Entry 1KB3 (X-ray diffraction, 2.10 A resolution); this record covers chain A.

# Chain A
Protein: Alpha-amylase, pancreatic
Organism: Homo sapiens
Notes: EC 3.2.1.1
UniProt: P04746 (AMYP_HUMAN); residues 1-496 here correspond to UniProt positions 16-511 (UniProt number = residue number + 15)
Chain sequence (496 residues; each row starts with the number of its first residue):
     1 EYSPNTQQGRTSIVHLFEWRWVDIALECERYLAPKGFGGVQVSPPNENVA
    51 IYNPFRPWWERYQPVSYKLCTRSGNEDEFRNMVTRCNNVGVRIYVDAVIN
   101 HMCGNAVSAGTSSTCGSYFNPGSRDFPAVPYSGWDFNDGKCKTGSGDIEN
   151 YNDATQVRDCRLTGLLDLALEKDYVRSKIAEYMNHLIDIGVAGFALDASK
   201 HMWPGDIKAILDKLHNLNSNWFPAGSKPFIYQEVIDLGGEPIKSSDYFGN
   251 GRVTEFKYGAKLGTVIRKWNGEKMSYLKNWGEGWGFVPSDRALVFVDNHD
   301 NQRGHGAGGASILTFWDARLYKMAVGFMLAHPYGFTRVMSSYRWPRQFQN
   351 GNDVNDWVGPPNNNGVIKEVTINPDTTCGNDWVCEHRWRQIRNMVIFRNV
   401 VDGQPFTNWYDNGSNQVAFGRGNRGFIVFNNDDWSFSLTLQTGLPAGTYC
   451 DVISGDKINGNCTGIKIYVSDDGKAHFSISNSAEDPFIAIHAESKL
Cystine bridges: Cys28-Cys86, Cys70-Cys115, Cys141-Cys160, Cys378-Cys384, Cys450-Cys462
Covalently attached groups: N-acetylglucosamine (NAG) linked to Asn461
Modified / non-standard residues: Glu1 (pyroglutamic acid; PCA)
Sequence notes: engineered mutation Ala195 (Arg210 in P04746)
Bound ions: Ca2+: Asn100, Arg158, Asp167, His201
Swiss-Prot annotation at these positions:
  - active site: Asp197 (Nucleophile), Glu233 (Proton donor)
  - binding site (Ca(2+)): Asn100, Arg158, Asp167, His201
  - binding site (chloride): Asn298, Arg337
  - site: Asp300 (Transition state stabilizer)
  - glycosylation: Asn461 (N-linked (GlcNAc...) asparagine)

# Summary
Covalently linked N-acetylglucosamine: at Asn461. The Ca2+ site is built by Asn100, Arg158, Asp167 and His201.
Curated annotation (UniProt) lists active-site residues Asp197 and Glu233, 4 Ca2+-binding residues and
chloride-binding residues Asn298 and Arg337.
Chain A is Alpha-amylase, pancreatic (Homo sapiens); the structure, Three Dimensional Structure Analysis of
the R195A Variant of Human Pancreatic Alpha Amylase, was determined by X-ray diffraction together with 1KGU,
1KGW and 1KGX from the same study.
